Entry 9KPU (X-ray diffraction, 2.30 A resolution); this record covers chains A and B.

Chain A (and B):
Protein: Cytochrome P450
Organism: Actinomadura sp
Notes: chain B of this document is another copy of the same molecule, construct and numbering; everything in this record applies to it too
Reference sequence: A0A5J6UCU5 (A0A5J6UCU5_9ACTN); residue numbers follow UniProt; this construct covers 8-397
Sequence (390 residues; row label = number of the first residue in the row):
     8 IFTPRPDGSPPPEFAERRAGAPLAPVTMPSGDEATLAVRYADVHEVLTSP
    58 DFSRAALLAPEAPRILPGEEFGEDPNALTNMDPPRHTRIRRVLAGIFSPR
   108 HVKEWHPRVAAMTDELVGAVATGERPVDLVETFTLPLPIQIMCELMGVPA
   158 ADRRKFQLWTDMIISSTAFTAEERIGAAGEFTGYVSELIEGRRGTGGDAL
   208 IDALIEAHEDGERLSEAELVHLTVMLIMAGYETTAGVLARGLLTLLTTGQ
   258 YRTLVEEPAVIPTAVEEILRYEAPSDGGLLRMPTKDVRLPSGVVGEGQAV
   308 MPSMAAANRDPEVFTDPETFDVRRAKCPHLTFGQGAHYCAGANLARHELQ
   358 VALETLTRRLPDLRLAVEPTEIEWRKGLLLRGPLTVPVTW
Disordered / not traced: 8, 78-79, 172-175, 217-219 (chain B: 173-174, 218-219)
Small-molecule neighbours: heme (HEM): Leu85, Thr86, His93, Arg97, Phe104, Met149, Met232, Leu233, Ala236, Gly237, Thr240, Thr241, Val244, Leu276, Pro281, Leu286, Arg288, Met311, Thr338, Phe339, Gly340, Ala343, His344, Tyr345, Cys346, Ala347, Gly348, Leu351, Ala352

How chain A and chain B interact:
Residue-residue contacts (36; chain A residue first):
  Asp121(A) with Arg199(B), salt bridge; Gly204(B)
  Glu122(A) with Pro156(B); Arg199(B)
  Gly125(A) with Gly198(B)
  Thr129(A) with Glu194(B); Glu197(B); Gly198(B)
  Glu151(A) with Glu151(B)
  Gly154(A) with Glu122(B)
  Pro156(A) with Glu122(B)
  Ala157(A) with Ala157(B), hydrophobic; Arg160(B)
  Arg160(A) with Ala157(B)
  Glu194(A) with Thr129(B)
  Glu197(A) with Thr129(B); Arg366(B), hydrogen bond (backbone-side chain)
  Gly198(A) with Gly125(B); Thr129(B); Arg366(B), hydrogen bond (backbone-side chain)
  Arg199(A) with Asp121(B), salt bridge; Glu122(B)
  Arg200(A) with Arg366(B), hydrogen bond (backbone-side chain)
  Gly201(A) with Arg365(B); Arg366(B)
  Thr202(A) with Asp121(B); Arg366(B)
  Gly203(A) with Arg365(B)
  Gly204(A) with Asp121(B)
  Arg365(A) with Gly201(B); Thr202(B), hydrogen bond (side chain-backbone)
  Arg366(A) with Glu197(B), hydrogen bond (side chain-backbone); Gly198(B), hydrogen bond (side chain-backbone); Arg200(B), hydrogen bond (side chain-backbone); Gly201(B); Thr202(B)
Interface residues without a listed pair, chain A (23 interface residues in all): Ala128, Val155, Thr362
Interface residues without a listed pair, chain B (24 interface residues in all): Ala118, Val124, Ala128, Gly154, Val155, Gly203

Overview:
Chain A and chain B form an interface of 23 and 24 residues respectively, with 7 hydrogen bonds and 2 salt
bridges. Polar pairs include Asp121(A)-Arg199(B), Glu197(A)-Arg366(B) and Gly198(A)-Arg366(B). Ligands of
chain A: heme.
Both chains are Cytochrome P450 (Actinomadura sp). Entry 9KPU (Crystal structure of FrazP2 in complex with
forazoline C) was determined by X-ray diffraction together with 9KPP from the same study.
